PDB entry 7ORM | electron microscopy, 3.30 A resolution | chains H and A of the 4 polymer chains in the assembly

# Chain H
Molecule: 17-nt RNA strand
Sequence (17 nucleotides; row label = number of the first residue in the row):
     1 ACGAGUGUCG UACCAAG
Unresolved in the structure: 15-17

# Chain A
Protein: RNA-directed RNA polymerase L
From: Bunyavirus La Crosse
Notes: EC 2.7.7.48, 3.1.-.-
UniProt: A5HC98 (L_BUNLC); residue numbers follow UniProt; this construct covers 1-1028, 1042-2263
Sequence (2276 residues; row label = number of the first residue in the row; note: 13 numbers in that range are skipped by the numbering (no residue carries them; nothing is unmodelled there); a row labelled like 1028A-1028Z holds insertion residues (1028A, then the next letters in order)):
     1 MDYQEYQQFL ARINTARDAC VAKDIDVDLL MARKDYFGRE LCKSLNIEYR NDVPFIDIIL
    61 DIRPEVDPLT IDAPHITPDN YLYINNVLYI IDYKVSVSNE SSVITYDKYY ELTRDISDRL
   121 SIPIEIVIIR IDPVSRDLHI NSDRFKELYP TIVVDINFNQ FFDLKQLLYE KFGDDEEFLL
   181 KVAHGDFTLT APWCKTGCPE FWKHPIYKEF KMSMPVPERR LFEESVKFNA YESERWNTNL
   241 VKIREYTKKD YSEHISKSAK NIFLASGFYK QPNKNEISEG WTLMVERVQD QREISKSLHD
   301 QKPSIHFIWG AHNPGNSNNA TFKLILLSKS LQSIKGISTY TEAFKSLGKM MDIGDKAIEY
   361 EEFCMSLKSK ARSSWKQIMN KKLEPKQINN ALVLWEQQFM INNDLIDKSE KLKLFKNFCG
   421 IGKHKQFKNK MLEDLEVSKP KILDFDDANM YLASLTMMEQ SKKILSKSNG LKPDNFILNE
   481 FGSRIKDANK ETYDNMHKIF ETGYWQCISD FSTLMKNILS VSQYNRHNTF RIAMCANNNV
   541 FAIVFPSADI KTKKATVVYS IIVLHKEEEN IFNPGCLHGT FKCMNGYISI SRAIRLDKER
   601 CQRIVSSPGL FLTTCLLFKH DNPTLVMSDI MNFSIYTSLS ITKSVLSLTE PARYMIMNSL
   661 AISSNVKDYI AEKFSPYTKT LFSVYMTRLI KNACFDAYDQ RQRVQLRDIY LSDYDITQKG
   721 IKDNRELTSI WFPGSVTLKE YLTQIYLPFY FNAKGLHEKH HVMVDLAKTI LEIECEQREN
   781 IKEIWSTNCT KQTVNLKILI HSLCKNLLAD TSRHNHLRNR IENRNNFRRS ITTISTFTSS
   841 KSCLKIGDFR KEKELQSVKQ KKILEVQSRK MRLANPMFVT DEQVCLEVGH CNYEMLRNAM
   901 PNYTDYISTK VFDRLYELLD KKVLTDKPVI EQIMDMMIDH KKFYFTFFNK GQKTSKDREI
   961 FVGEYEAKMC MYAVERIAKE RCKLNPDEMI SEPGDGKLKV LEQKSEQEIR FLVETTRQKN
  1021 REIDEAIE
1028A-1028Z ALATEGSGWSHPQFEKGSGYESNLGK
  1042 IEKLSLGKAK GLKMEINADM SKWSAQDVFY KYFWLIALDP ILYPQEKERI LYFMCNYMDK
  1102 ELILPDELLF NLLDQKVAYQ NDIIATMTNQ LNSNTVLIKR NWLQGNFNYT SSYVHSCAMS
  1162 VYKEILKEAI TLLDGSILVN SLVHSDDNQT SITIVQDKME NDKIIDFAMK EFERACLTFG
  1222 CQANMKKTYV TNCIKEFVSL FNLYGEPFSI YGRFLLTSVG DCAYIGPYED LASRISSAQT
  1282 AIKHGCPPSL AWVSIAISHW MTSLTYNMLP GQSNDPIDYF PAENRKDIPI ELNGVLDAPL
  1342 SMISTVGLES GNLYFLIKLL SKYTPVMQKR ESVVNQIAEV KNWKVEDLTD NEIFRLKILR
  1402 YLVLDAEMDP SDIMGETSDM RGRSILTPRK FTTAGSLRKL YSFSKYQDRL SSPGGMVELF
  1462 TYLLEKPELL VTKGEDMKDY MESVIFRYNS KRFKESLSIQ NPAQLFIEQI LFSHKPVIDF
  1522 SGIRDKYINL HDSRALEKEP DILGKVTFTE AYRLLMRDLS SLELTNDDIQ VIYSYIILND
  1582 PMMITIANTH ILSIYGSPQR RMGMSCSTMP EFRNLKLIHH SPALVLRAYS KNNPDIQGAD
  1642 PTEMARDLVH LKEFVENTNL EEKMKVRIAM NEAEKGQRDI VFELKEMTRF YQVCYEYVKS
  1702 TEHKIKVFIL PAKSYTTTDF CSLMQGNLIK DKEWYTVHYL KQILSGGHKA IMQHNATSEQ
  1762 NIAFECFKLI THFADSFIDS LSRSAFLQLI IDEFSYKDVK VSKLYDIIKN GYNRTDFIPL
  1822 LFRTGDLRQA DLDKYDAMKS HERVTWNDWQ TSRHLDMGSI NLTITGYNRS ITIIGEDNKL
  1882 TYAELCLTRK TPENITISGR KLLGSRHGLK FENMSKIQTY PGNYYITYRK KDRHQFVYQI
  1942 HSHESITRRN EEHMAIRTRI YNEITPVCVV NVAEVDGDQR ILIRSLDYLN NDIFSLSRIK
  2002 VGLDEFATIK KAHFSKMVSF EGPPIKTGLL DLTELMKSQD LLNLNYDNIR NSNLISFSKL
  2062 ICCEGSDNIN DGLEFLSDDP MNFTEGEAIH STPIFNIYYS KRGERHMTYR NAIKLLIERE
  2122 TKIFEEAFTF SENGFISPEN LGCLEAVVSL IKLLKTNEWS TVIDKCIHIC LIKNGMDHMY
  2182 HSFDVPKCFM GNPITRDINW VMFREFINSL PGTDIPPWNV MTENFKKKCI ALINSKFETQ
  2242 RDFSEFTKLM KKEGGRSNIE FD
Unresolved in the structure: 427-435, 855-891, 1028A-1028Z, 1531-1543, 1847-1862, 1920-1923, 1955-1962, 2239-2244, 2252-2263
Construct notes: engineered mutation Lys-34 (His in A5HC98); insertion (1028G-1028S)
UniProt features mapped onto this chain:
  - binding site (Mn(2+)): Asp-52, Asp-79, Asp-92, Tyr-93
  - binding site (Mg(2+)): Asp-1188
  - binding site (Zn(2+)): Cys-2064, His-2169, Asp-2178, His-2182
  - mutagenesis: Asp-52 (D52A: Complete loss of nuclease activity), Asp-79 (D79A: Complete loss of nuclease activity), Asp-92 (D92A: Complete loss of nuclease activity), Lys-94 (K94A: Complete loss of nuclease activity)
Metal / ion sites: Mg2+ near Asp-1188 (its only coordinating residue here); Zn2+: Cys-2064, His-2169, Asp-2178, His-2182
From the paper describing this entry:
  - binding site for the 20-nt RNA strand: Arg-33, Phe-162, His-184, Arg-820, Asn-823, Arg-824, Arg-829, Lys-1474, Ser-1622, Tyr-1696, His-1704
  - mutagenesis - H34K: abolished catalytic activity (citing earlier work)
  - mutagenesis - M989A: decreased catalytic activity on 25-mer product
  - mutagenesis - I990A: increased catalytic activity on 25-mer
  - mutagenesis - M989A, S991A: unchanged catalytic activity
  - mutagenesis - S991A (13.8-fold): increased catalytic activity on replication products

# Interface between chain H and chain A
Contacting residue pairs (61; chain H residue first):
  A1(H) / Phe-418(A)  sugar contact
  A1(H) / Cys-419(A)  base contact
  A1(H) / Gly-420(A)  base contact
  A1(H) / Arg-592(A)  sugar contact
  A1(H) / Ala-593(A)  hydrogen bond to the sugar
  A1(H) / Arg-595(A)  hydrogen bond to the base
  C2(H) / Lys-302(A)  salt bridge to the phosphate
  C2(H) / Pro-303(A)  phosphate contact
  C2(H) / His-306(A)  hydrogen bond to the phosphate
  C2(H) / Arg-592(A)  salt bridge to the phosphate
  C2(H) / Ala-593(A)  sugar contact
  C2(H) / Ile-594(A)  sugar contact
  C2(H) / Arg-595(A)  hydrogen bond to the sugar
  G3(H) / Lys-302(A)  salt bridge to the phosphate
  G3(H) / His-306(A)  salt bridge to the phosphate
  G3(H) / Arg-600(A)  hydrogen bond to the sugar
  G3(H) / Thr-642(A)  phosphate contact
  G3(H) / Glu-758(A)  sugar contact
  A4(H) / Arg-600(A)  salt bridge to the phosphate
  A4(H) / Thr-642(A)  phosphate contact
  A4(H) / Lys-643(A)  hydrogen bond to the phosphate
  A4(H) / Lys-679(A)  base contact
  A4(H) / Glu-758(A)  sugar contact
  A4(H) / His-761(A)  hydrogen bond to the sugar
  G5(H) / Val-437(A)  base contact
  G5(H) / Ser-438(A)  hydrogen bond to the base
  G5(H) / Pro-440(A)  base contact
  G5(H) / Lys-441(A)  base contact
  G5(H) / Lys-643(A)  phosphate contact
  G5(H) / Tyr-677(A)  hydrogen bond to the base
  G5(H) / Lys-679(A)  hydrogen bond to the base
  G5(H) / His-761(A)  hydrogen bond to the sugar
  U6(H) / Gln-291(A)  sugar contact
  U6(H) / Arg-292(A)  salt bridge to the phosphate
  U6(H) / Ser-438(A)  sugar contact
  U6(H) / Lys-439(A)  sugar contact
  U6(H) / Pro-440(A)  sugar contact
  G7(H) / His-760(A)  sugar contact
  G7(H) / Val-764(A)  base contact
  G7(H) / Lys-768(A)  base contact
  G7(H) / Leu-1113(A)  base contact
  G7(H) / Gln-1116(A)  hydrogen bond to the base
  G7(H) / Tyr-1120(A)  stacking on the base
  G7(H) / Asp-1123(A)  hydrogen bond to the base
  G7(H) / Ile-1125(A)  base contact
  U8(H) / His-760(A)  salt bridge to the phosphate
  U8(H) / His-761(A)  salt bridge to the phosphate
  U8(H) / Gln-1116(A)  base contact
  U8(H) / Val-1118(A)  hydrogen bond to the base
  U8(H) / Tyr-1120(A)  base contact
  C9(H) / His-760(A)  sugar contact
  G10(H) / Arg-595(A)  base contact
  U11(H) / Gly-420(A)  hydrogen bond to the sugar
  U11(H) / Lys-423(A)  base contact
  U11(H) / Lys-425(A)  base contact
  U11(H) / Arg-595(A)  hydrogen bond to the sugar
  A12(H) / Gly-420(A)  phosphate contact
  A12(H) / Ile-421(A)  phosphate contact
  A12(H) / Gly-422(A)  hydrogen bond to the phosphate
  C13(H) / Lys-416(A)  base contact
  C13(H) / Gln-426(A)  hydrogen bond to the phosphate
Also at the interface, not in a pair above, chain H (14 interface residues in all): C14
Also at the interface, not in a pair above, chain A (50 interface residues in all): Asp-290, Gln-301, Asn-417, His-527, Leu-596, Ile-641, Leu-756, Asp-1115, Lys-1117, Ala-1119, Ile-1124

# In short
Chain H and chain A form an interface of 14 and 50 residues respectively; the contacts include 18 hydrogen
bonds, 8 salt bridges and 1 aromatic stacking contact. Among the polar pairs are A1(H)/Arg-595(A),
G5(H)/Ser-438(A) and G5(H)/Tyr-677(A). The paper reports a binding site for the 20-nt RNA strand at Arg-33(A),
Phe-162(A) and His-184(A) among others; H34K of chain A abolishes catalytic activity; 4 substitutions were
tested in all.
Chain H is a 17-nt RNA strand and chain A is RNA-directed RNA polymerase L (Bunyavirus La Crosse); the
structure, La Crosse virus polymerase at transcription early-elongation stage, was determined by electron
microscopy (same publication as 7ORI, 7ORJ, 7ORK, 7ORL and 7ORO).
